PDB entry 4C9S | X-ray diffraction, 1.80 A resolution | chains A and E of the 6 polymer chains in the assembly

[Chain A (and E)]
Name: Chalcone isomerase
Source organism: Eubacterium ramulus
Notes: EC 5.5.1.6; chain E of this document is another copy of the same molecule, construct and numbering; everything in this record applies to it too
Sequence (282 residues; each row starts with the number of its first residue):
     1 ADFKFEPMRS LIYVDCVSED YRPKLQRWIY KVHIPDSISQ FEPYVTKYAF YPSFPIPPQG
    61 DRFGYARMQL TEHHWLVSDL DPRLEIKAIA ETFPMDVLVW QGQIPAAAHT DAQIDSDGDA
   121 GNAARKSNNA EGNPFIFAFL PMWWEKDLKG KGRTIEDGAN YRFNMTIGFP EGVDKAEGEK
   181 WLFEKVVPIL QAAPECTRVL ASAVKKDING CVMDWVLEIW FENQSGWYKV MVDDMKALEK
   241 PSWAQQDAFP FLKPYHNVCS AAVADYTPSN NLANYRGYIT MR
Disordered / not traced: 108-130 (chain E: 109-130)

[Chain A / chain E interface]
Residue-residue contacts - 32 pairs, chain A then chain E:
  K4(A) with D2(E), salt bridge
  F5(A) with F3(E); K4(E); F5(E); V77(E), hydrophobic
  P7(A) with F3(E), hydrophobic
  T46(A) with P43(E), hydrogen bond (side chain-backbone)
  K47(A) with E42(E), salt bridge
  H74(A) with P43(E)
  M142(A) with P43(E)
  W143(A) with F3(E), hydrophobic; Y44(E), hydrogen bond; R83(E); L84(E)
  W144(A) with I86(E)
  E145(A) with I86(E)
  D147(A) with I86(E)
  G152(A) with A90(E)
  R153(A) with I89(E); A90(E), hydrogen bond (backbone-backbone)
  T154(A) with A90(E); E91(E); T92(E)
  I155(A) with I89(E)
  E156(A) with T92(E)
  R162(A) with A88(E)
  R198(A) with K87(E), hydrogen bond (side chain-backbone); A88(E), hydrogen bond (side chain-backbone)
  L200(A) with A88(E), hydrophobic
  W220(A) with A88(E); I89(E), hydrophobic
  N270(A) with E42(E), hydrogen bond
Interface residues without a listed pair, chain A (26 interface residues in all): E6, L76, P141, K146, N160
Interface residues without a listed pair, chain E (19 interface residues in all): D36, L76

[Summary]
The interface between chain A and chain E involves 26 residues on one side and 19 on the other, with 6
hydrogen bonds and 2 salt bridges. Polar contacts include K4(A)-D2(E), K47(A)-E42(E) and T46(A)-P43(E).
Both chains are Chalcone isomerase (Eubacterium ramulus). Entry 4C9S (BACTERIAL CHALCONE ISOMERASE IN open
CONFORMATION FROM EUBACTERIUM RAMULUS AT 1.8 A RESOLUTION) was determined by X-ray diffraction (same
publication as 4D06 and 4C9T).
